PDB entry 6G43 | X-ray diffraction, 2.40 A resolution | chains A and C of the 3 polymer chains in the assembly

[Chain A (and C)]
Protein: Putative major capsid protein
From: Cafeteriavirus-dependent mavirus
Notes: engineered mutation(s): wildtype residues 517-606 were deleted; chain C of this document is another copy of the same molecule, construct and numbering; everything in this record applies to it too
UniProt: A0A1L4BK98 (A0A1L4BK98_9VIRU); numbering as in UniProt (aligned over 1-516)
Chain sequence (520 residues; row label = number of the first residue in the row; numbers below 1 keep their minus sign (Gly-3 is residue -3)):
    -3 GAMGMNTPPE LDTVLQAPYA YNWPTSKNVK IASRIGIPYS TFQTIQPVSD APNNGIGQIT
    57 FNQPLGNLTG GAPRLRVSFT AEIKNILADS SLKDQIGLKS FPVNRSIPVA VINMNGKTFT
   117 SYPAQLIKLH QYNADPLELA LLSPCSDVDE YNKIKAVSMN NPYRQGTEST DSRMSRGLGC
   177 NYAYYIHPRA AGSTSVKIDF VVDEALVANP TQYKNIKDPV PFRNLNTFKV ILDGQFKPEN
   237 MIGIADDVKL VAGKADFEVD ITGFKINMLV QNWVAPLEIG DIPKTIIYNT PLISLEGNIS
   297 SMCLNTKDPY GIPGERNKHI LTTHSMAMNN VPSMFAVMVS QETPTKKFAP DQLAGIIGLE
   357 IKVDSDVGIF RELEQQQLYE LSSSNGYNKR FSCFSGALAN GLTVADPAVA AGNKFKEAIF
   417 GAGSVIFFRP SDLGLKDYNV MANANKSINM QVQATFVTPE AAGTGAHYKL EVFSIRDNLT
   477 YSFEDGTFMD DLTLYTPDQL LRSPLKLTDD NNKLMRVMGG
Unresolved in the structure: -3 to 1
Differences from the reference sequence: expression tag (-3 to 0)
Modified / non-standard residues: Mse-1, Mse1 (selenomethionine); Mse110, Mse155, Mse170, Mse237, Mse264, Mse298, Mse322, Mse324, Mse330, Mse334, Mse437, Mse446, Mse485, Mse511, Mse514 (selenomethionine; parent Met)

[How chain A and chain C interact]
Pairs across the interface - 192 pairs, chain A then chain C:
  Asn2(A) - Phe479(C)
  Asn2(A) - Asp481(C)  hydrogen bond
  Asn2(A) - Thr483(C)  hydrogen bond
  Asn2(A) - Mse485(C)
  Thr3(A) - Phe479(C)
  Pro4(A) - Tyr477(C)
  Pro4(A) - Mse485(C)
  Pro4(A) - Asp487(C)
  Pro5(A) - Tyr477(C)
  Leu7(A) - Ile283(C)  hydrophobic
  Leu7(A) - Leu475(C)  hydrophobic
  Leu7(A) - Tyr477(C)
  Leu7(A) - Tyr491(C)  hydrogen bond (backbone-side chain)
  Thr9(A) - Tyr491(C)
  Thr9(A) - Leu496(C)
  Thr9(A) - Ser499(C)  hydrogen bond
  Thr9(A) - Pro500(C)
  Val10(A) - Ser499(C)
  Val10(A) - Pro500(C)
  Val10(A) - Val513(C)  hydrophobic
  Leu11(A) - Mse437(C)  hydrophobic
  Leu11(A) - Leu496(C)
  Leu11(A) - Pro500(C)  hydrogen bond (backbone-backbone)
  Leu11(A) - Leu501(C)
  Leu11(A) - Lys502(C)  hydrogen bond (backbone-backbone)
  Gln12(A) - Lys502(C)
  Gln12(A) - Val513(C)
  Ala13(A) - Lys502(C)  hydrogen bond (backbone-backbone)
  Ala13(A) - Leu503(C)
  Pro14(A) - Leu503(C)
  Tyr15(A) - Leu503(C)
  Tyr15(A) - Thr504(C)
  Asn18(A) - Leu503(C)
  Ser22(A) - Pro5(C)
  Ser22(A) - Leu7(C)
  Lys26(A) - Asp8(C)
  Lys26(A) - Val10(C)
  Ile27(A) - Leu7(C)  hydrophobic
  Ile27(A) - Asp8(C)  hydrogen bond (backbone-backbone)
  Ile27(A) - Thr9(C)
  Ile27(A) - Val10(C)  hydrogen bond (backbone-backbone)
  Ala28(A) - Val10(C)
  Ala28(A) - Gln12(C)
  Ser29(A) - Val10(C)  hydrogen bond (backbone-backbone)
  Ser29(A) - Leu11(C)
  Ser29(A) - Gln12(C)  hydrogen bond (backbone-backbone)
  Arg30(A) - Gln12(C)  hydrogen bond
  Ile31(A) - Gln12(C)  hydrogen bond (backbone-backbone)
  Ile31(A) - Ala13(C)
  Ile31(A) - Pro14(C)
  Gly32(A) - Pro14(C)
  Ile33(A) - Tyr17(C)
  Leu64(A) - Tyr17(C)  hydrophobic
  Tyr147(A) - Gly162(C)  hydrogen bond (side chain-backbone)
  Tyr147(A) - Thr163(C)
  Tyr147(A) - Ser168(C)
  Ser154(A) - Thr163(C)
  Mse155(A) - Mse155(C)
  Mse155(A) - Arg160(C)
  Mse155(A) - Thr163(C)  hydrogen bond (backbone-backbone)
  Mse155(A) - Glu164(C)
  Mse155(A) - Ser165(C)
  Mse155(A) - Thr166(C)
  Asn156(A) - Ser165(C)
  Asn156(A) - Thr166(C)  hydrogen bond (side chain-backbone)
  Asp214(A) - Pro14(C)
  Asp214(A) - Tyr15(C)  hydrogen bond (side chain-backbone)
  Asp214(A) - Ala16(C)  hydrogen bond (side chain-backbone)
  Pro215(A) - Ala16(C)
  Val216(A) - Ala16(C)
  Val216(A) - Trp19(C)  hydrophobic
  Pro217(A) - Trp19(C)  hydrophobic
  Trp269(A) - Tyr17(C)  hydrogen bond
  Pro272(A) - Tyr17(C)
  Glu274(A) - Leu11(C)
  Ile275(A) - Tyr17(C)  hydrophobic
  Pro279(A) - Trp19(C)
  Pro279(A) - Thr21(C)
  Thr281(A) - Pro20(C)
  Thr281(A) - Thr21(C)
  Ile282(A) - Trp19(C)  hydrophobic
  Ile282(A) - Pro20(C)
  Ile283(A) - Pro20(C)  hydrogen bond (backbone-backbone)
  Ile283(A) - Thr21(C)
  Ile283(A) - Ser22(C)
  Gly307(A) - Tyr181(C)
  Ile308(A) - Tyr181(C)
  Pro309(A) - Tyr180(C)
  Pro309(A) - Tyr181(C)
  Ile365(A) - Ser36(C)
  Phe366(A) - Tyr35(C)
  Phe366(A) - Ser36(C)
  Glu368(A) - Tyr35(C)
  Glu368(A) - Ser36(C)
  Glu368(A) - Thr37(C)
  Glu368(A) - Phe38(C)
  Leu369(A) - Tyr35(C)
  Leu369(A) - Phe38(C)  hydrophobic
  Glu370(A) - Arg72(C)  salt bridge
  Gln372(A) - Asn177(C)  hydrogen bond (side chain-backbone)
  Gln372(A) - Asp199(C)
  Gln373(A) - Tyr35(C)
  Gln373(A) - Asp199(C)  hydrogen bond
  Gln373(A) - Leu265(C)
  Tyr375(A) - Arg169(C)  hydrogen bond
  Glu376(A) - Tyr35(C)
  Leu377(A) - Tyr35(C)  hydrophobic
  Ser380(A) - Tyr35(C)
  Lys385(A) - Arg169(C)
  Arg386(A) - Asp167(C)  salt bridge
  Arg386(A) - Ser168(C)
  Arg386(A) - Arg169(C)
  Phe387(A) - Cys176(C)
  Phe387(A) - Asn177(C)
  Ser388(A) - Ser168(C)
  Ser388(A) - Gly175(C)  hydrogen bond (side chain-backbone)
  Ser388(A) - Cys176(C)
  Leu394(A) - Gly175(C)
  Leu394(A) - Tyr180(C)  hydrogen bond (backbone-side chain)
  Ala395(A) - Gln161(C)
  Ala395(A) - Gly162(C)  hydrogen bond (backbone-backbone)
  Ala395(A) - Thr163(C)
  Ala395(A) - Leu174(C)
  Ala395(A) - Gly175(C)
  Asn396(A) - Gln161(C)
  Asn396(A) - Thr163(C)
  Gly397(A) - Gln161(C)  hydrogen bond (backbone-side chain)
  Gly397(A) - Tyr180(C)  hydrogen bond (backbone-side chain)
  Gly397(A) - Ile182(C)
  Leu398(A) - Ser87(C)
  Leu398(A) - Leu88(C)
  Leu398(A) - Ile92(C)
  Leu398(A) - Gln161(C)  hydrogen bond (backbone-side chain)
  Leu398(A) - Leu174(C)  hydrophobic
  Leu398(A) - Ile182(C)
  Thr399(A) - Lys89(C)
  Thr399(A) - Gln161(C)  hydrogen bond
  Ala401(A) - Ile182(C)  hydrophobic
  Ala401(A) - Arg185(C)
  Asp402(A) - Ser87(C)
  Asp402(A) - Lys89(C)
  Pro403(A) - Arg185(C)
  Ile415(A) - Thr163(C)
  Arg425(A) - Arg30(C)
  Ser427(A) - Arg30(C)
  Ser427(A) - Gly32(C)
  Ser427(A) - Pro34(C)
  Asp428(A) - Pro34(C)
  Asp428(A) - Tyr35(C)  hydrogen bond (backbone-backbone)
  Asp428(A) - Ser36(C)
  Leu429(A) - Ser36(C)  hydrogen bond (backbone-side chain)
  Gly430(A) - Pro34(C)
  Gly430(A) - Ser36(C)
  Mse437(A) - Ser29(C)
  Ala438(A) - Ser29(C)  hydrogen bond (backbone-side chain)
  Asn439(A) - Ile27(C)
  Asn439(A) - Ala28(C)  hydrogen bond (side chain-backbone)
  Leu475(A) - Ile27(C)  hydrophobic
  Thr489(A) - Ile27(C)
  Tyr491(A) - Ile27(C)
  Leu496(A) - Ser29(C)
  Leu497(A) - Glu274(C)
  Leu501(A) - Glu274(C)
  Leu501(A) - Ile275(C)  hydrophobic
  Thr504(A) - Lys509(C)
  Thr504(A) - Leu510(C)
  Asp505(A) - Lys509(C)
  Asp506(A) - Lys509(C)
  Asn507(A) - Asn507(C)
  Asn507(A) - Lys509(C)
  Lys509(A) - Tyr15(C)  hydrogen bond (backbone-side chain)
  Leu510(A) - Tyr15(C)
  Leu510(A) - Asn18(C)  hydrogen bond (backbone-side chain)
  Leu510(A) - Asn24(C)
  Mse511(A) - Tyr15(C)
  Mse511(A) - Asn24(C)
  Mse511(A) - Lys26(C)
  Arg512(A) - Tyr15(C)  hydrogen bond (side chain-backbone)
  Arg512(A) - Asn18(C)  hydrogen bond (side chain-backbone)
  Arg512(A) - Pro20(C)
  Arg512(A) - Asn24(C)  hydrogen bond (backbone-backbone)
  Arg512(A) - Val25(C)
  Arg512(A) - Lys26(C)  hydrogen bond (backbone-backbone)
  Val513(A) - Lys26(C)
  Val513(A) - Ala28(C)  hydrophobic
  Mse514(A) - Pro20(C)  hydrophobic
  Mse514(A) - Lys26(C)  hydrogen bond (backbone-backbone)
  Mse514(A) - Ile27(C)
  Mse514(A) - Ala28(C)  hydrogen bond (backbone-backbone)
  Gly515(A) - Ala28(C)
  Gly516(A) - Ala28(C)  hydrogen bond (backbone-backbone)
  Gly516(A) - Arg30(C)  hydrogen bond (backbone-side chain)
Other interface residues (no listed pair), chain A (99 interface residues in all): Tyr17, Val25, Thr166, Ile278, Asp473, Leu503
Other interface residues (no listed pair), chain C (94 interface residues in all): Glu6, Lys23, Ile31, Ile33, Asp85, Asp90, Gln91, Tyr178, Ala186, Ala187, Thr281, Gln495, Leu497, Asn508, Gly515

[Summary]
The interface between chain A and chain C involves 99 residues on one side and 94 on the other, with 44
hydrogen bonds and 2 salt bridges. Polar contacts include Glu370(A)-Arg72(C), Arg386(A)-Asp167(C) and
Asn2(A)-Asp481(C).
Both chains are Putative major capsid protein (Cafeteriavirus-dependent mavirus). Entry 6G43 (Crystal
structure of SeMet-labeled mavirus major capsid protein lacking the C-terminal domain) was determined by X-ray
diffraction, deposited together with 6G41, 6G42, 6G44 and 6G45.
